8W1S - chains G and I of the 11 polymer chains in the assembly; structure by electron microscopy, 3.10 A resolution.

[Chain G (and I)]
Name: Core protein VP3
Organism: Bluetongue virus (serotype 1 / isolate South Africa)
Notes: chain I of this document is another copy of the same molecule, construct and numbering; everything in this record applies to it too
UniProtKB: Q1AE73 (Q1AE73_9REOV); residues 1-901 here = UniProt positions 1-901
Amino-acid sequence (901 residues; each row starts with the number of its first residue):
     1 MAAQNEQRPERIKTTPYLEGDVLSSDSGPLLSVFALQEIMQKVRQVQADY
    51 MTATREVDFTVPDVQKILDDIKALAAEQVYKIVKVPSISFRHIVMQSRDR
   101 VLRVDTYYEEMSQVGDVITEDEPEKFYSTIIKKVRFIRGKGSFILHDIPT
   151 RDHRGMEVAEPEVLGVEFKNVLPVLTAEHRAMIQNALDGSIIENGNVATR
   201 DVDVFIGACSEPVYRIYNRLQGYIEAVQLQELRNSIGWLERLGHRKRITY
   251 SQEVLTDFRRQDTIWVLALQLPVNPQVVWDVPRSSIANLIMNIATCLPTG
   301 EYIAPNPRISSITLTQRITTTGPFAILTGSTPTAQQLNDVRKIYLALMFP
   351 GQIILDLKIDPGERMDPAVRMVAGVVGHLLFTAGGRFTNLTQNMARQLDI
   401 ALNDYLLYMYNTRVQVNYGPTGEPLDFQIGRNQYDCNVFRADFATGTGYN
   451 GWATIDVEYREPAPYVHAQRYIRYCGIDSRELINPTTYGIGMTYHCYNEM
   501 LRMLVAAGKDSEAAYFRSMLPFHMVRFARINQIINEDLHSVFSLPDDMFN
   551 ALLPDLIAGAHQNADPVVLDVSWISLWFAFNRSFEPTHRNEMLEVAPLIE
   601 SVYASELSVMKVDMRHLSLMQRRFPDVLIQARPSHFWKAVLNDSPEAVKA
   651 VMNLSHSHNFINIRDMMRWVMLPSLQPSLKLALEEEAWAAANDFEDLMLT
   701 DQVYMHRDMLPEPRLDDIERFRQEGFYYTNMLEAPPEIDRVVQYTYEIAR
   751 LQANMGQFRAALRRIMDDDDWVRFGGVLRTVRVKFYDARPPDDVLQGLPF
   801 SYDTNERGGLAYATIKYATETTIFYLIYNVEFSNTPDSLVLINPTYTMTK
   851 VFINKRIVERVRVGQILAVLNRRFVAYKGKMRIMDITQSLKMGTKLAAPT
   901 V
Not modelled in the structure: 1-24, 46-58 (chain I: 1-26)
Reported in the primary citation:
  - mutagenesis - R431F: abolished growth in response to reverse genetics method

[Interface between chain G and chain I]
Pairs across the interface (37):
  Ser27(G) - Met51(I)
  Gly28(G) - Gln47(I)
  Gly28(G) - Met51(I)
  Pro29(G) - Gln47(I)  hydrogen bond (backbone-side chain)
  Pro29(G) - Tyr50(I)  hydrophobic
  Pro29(G) - Met51(I)
  Leu31(G) - Gln47(I)
  Leu36(G) - Leu36(I)  hydrophobic
  Gln37(G) - Pro29(I)
  Gln37(G) - Leu30(I)  hydrogen bond (side chain-backbone)
  Met40(G) - Ile39(I)  hydrophobic
  Ala304(G) - Arg364(I)
  Asn306(G) - Met365(I)  hydrogen bond (side chain-backbone)
  Asn306(G) - Asp366(I)  hydrogen bond
  Pro307(G) - Arg364(I)
  Arg308(G) - Asp366(I)  salt bridge
  Ile309(G) - Pro367(I)  hydrophobic
  Ser311(G) - Thr321(I)
  Ile312(G) - Ile326(I)  hydrophobic
  Ile312(G) - Tyr408(I)  hydrogen bond (backbone-side chain)
  Thr315(G) - Thr321(I)
  Gln316(G) - Thr319(I)
  Gln316(G) - Thr320(I)  hydrogen bond
  Gln316(G) - Thr321(I)  hydrogen bond (backbone-backbone)
  Gln316(G) - Met409(I)
  Arg317(G) - Thr319(I)
  Ile318(G) - Thr319(I)  hydrogen bond (backbone-backbone)
  Thr319(G) - Thr319(I)
  Arg413(G) - Arg413(I)
  Thr487(G) - Met365(I)
  Ile490(G) - Ile400(I)  hydrophobic
  Val505(G) - Tyr410(I)
  Val505(G) - Thr412(I)
  Asp510(G) - Tyr410(I)
  Asp510(G) - Asn411(I)
  Arg517(G) - Leu407(I)  hydrogen bond (side chain-backbone)
  Arg517(G) - Tyr410(I)
Interface residues without a listed pair, chain G (34 interface residues in all): Leu30, Val33, Ile39, Lys42, Pro305, Arg431, Thr486, Ser511, Ala514
Interface residues without a listed pair, chain I (32 interface residues in all): Leu31, Lys42, Val43, Gly322, Ile359, Glu363, Arg370, Met371, Asp404

[In short]
34 residues of chain G face 32 of chain I across their interface; the contacts include 9 hydrogen bonds and 1
salt bridge. Polar contacts include Arg308(G)-Asp366(I), Pro29(G)-Gln47(I) and Gln37(G)-Leu30(I). From the
paper: R431F of chain G abolishes growth in response to reverse genetics method.
Both chains are Core protein VP3 (Bluetongue virus (serotype 1 / isolate South Africa)). Entry 8W1S (Cryo-EM
structure of BTV pre-core) was determined by electron microscopy (same publication as 8W12, 8W19, 8W1C, 8W1O
and 8W1R).
